Entry 3OAA (X-ray diffraction, 3.26 A resolution); this record covers chains A and H of the 8 polymer chains in the assembly.

Chain A:
Protein: ATP synthase subunit alpha
From: Escherichia coli DH1
Notes: EC 3.6.3.14
UniProt: C9QXA2 (C9QXA2_ECOD1); residues 1-513 here = UniProt positions 1-513
Sequence (513 residues; each row starts with the number of its first residue):
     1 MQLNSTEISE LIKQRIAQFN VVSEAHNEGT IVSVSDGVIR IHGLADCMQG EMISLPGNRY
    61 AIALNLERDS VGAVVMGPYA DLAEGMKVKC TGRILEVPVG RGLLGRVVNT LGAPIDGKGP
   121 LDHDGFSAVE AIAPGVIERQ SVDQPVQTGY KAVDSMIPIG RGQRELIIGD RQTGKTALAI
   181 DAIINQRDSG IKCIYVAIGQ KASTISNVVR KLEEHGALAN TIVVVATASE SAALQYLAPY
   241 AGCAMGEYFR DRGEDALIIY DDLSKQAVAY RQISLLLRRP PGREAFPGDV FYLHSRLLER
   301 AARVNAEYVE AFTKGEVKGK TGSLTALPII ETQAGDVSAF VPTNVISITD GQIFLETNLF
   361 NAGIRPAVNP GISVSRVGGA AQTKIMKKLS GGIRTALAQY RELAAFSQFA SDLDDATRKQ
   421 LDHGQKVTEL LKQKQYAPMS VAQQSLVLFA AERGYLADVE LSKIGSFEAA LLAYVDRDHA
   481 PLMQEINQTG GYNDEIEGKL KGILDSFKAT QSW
Unresolved in the structure: 1-23, 512-513
Bound ions: Mg2+: T176 (together with AMP-PNP)
Residues lining bound ligands: AMP-PNP (ANP; phosphoaminophosphonic acid-adenylate ester): Y150, D170, R171, Q172, T173, G174, K175, T176, A177, E331, F360, R365, P366, Q433, K434, Q435

Chain H:
Protein: ATP synthase epsilon chain
From: Escherichia coli DH1
UniProt: C9QXA5 (C9QXA5_ECOD1); residues 1-138 here correspond to UniProt positions 2-139 (UniProt number = residue number + 1)
Sequence (138 residues; row label = number of the first residue in the row):
     1 AMTYHLDVVS AEQQMFSGLV EKIQVTGSEG ELGIYPGHAP LLTAIKPGMI RIVKQHGHEE
    61 FIYLSGGILE VQPGNVTVLA DTAIRGQDLD EARAMEAKRK AEEHISSSHG DVDYAQASAE
   121 LAKAIAQLRV IELTKKAM

How chain A and chain H interact:
Pairs across the interface (5):
  Q408(A) - Q116(H)
  F409(A) - D113(H)
  F409(A) - Q116(H)
  F409(A) - A117(H)  hydrophobic
  S411(A) - D113(H)  hydrogen bond
Other interface residues (no listed pair), chain A (4 interface residues in all): A410
Other interface residues (no listed pair), chain H (4 interface residues in all): E120

Overview:
Chain A and chain H each contribute 4 residues to their interface, with 1 hydrogen bond. Its one
hydrogen-bonded contact is S411(A)-D113(H). Chain A binds AMP-PNP.
Chain A is ATP synthase subunit alpha and chain H is ATP synthase epsilon chain, both from Escherichia coli
DH1; the structure, Structure of the E.coli F1-ATP synthase inhibited by subunit Epsilon, was determined by
X-ray diffraction.
